Entry 5H1C (electron microscopy, 4.50 A resolution (low resolution: residue-level contacts below are approximate; hydrogen-bond / salt-bridge calls are withheld)); this record covers chains A and B of the 5 polymer chains in the assembly.

[Chain A (and B)]
Protein: DNA repair protein RAD51 homolog 1
Organism: Homo sapiens
Notes: chain B of this document is another copy of the same molecule, construct and numbering; everything in this record applies to it too
UniProt: Q06609 (RAD51_HUMAN); residue numbers follow UniProt; this construct covers 1-339
Amino-acid sequence (339 residues; each row starts with the number of its first residue):
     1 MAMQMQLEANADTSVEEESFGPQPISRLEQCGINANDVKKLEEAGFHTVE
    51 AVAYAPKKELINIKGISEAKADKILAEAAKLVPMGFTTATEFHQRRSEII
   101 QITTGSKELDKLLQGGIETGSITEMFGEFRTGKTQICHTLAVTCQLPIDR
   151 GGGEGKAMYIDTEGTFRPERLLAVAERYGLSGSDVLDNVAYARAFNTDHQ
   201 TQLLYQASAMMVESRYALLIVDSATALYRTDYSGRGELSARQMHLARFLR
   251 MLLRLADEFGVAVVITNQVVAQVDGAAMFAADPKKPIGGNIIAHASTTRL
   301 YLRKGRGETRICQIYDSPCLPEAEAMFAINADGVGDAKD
Unresolved in the structure: 1-21, 278-281, 337-339
Construct notes: engineered mutation Gln313 (Lys in Q06609)
Glycans and other covalent adducts: covalent link Ala217-Val261; covalent link Val270-Ile287
Metal / ion sites: Mg2+: Asp222 (together with AMP-PNP)
Ligand contacts: AMP-PNP: Arg130, Thr131, Gly132, Lys133, Thr134, Gln135, Glu163, Thr165, Arg170, Asp222, Gln268, Glu308, Arg310, Ile329, Asn330
Reported in the primary citation:
  - binding site for the 9-nt DNA strand: Arg235
  - self-association interface (contacts with another copy of this molecule); pairs are residue here / residue on that copy: Phe195-Tyr54 (pi stacking), Arg235-Asp274 (salt bridge)
  - mutagenesis - R235E: abolished catalytic activity on DNA strand exchange (citing earlier work)
  - mutagenesis - R235E: decreased binding to ssDNA (citing earlier work)
  - binding site for AMP-PNP: Lys133, Thr134

[Chain A / chain B interface]
Pairs across the interface - 59 pairs, chain A then chain B:
  Glu128(A) with Lys285(B); Asn290(B); His294(B)
  Phe129(A) with Ala293(B)
  Arg130(A) with Tyr315(B)
  Glu163(A) with His294(B)
  Phe166(A) with Phe92(B)
  Arg167(A) with Arg96(B); Glu118(B); Cys319(B)
  Pro168(A) with Phe92(B); His93(B)
  Arg170(A) with Pro318(B)
  Leu172(A) with His93(B)
  Leu186(A) with Ala89(B); Thr90(B)
  Asp187(A) with Thr90(B)
  Asn188(A) with Ala89(B)
  Val189(A) with Thr87(B); Thr88(B); Ala89(B)
  Ala190(A) with Thr87(B)
  Tyr191(A) with Phe86(B); Thr87(B); Phe92(B)
  Ala192(A) with Phe86(B)
  Arg193(A) with Met84(B); Asp257(B)
  Phe195(A) with Tyr54(B); Met84(B); Arg250(B); Asp257(B)
  Asn196(A) with Ala53(B); Tyr54(B); Ala55(B); Pro56(B)
  Asp198(A) with Lys57(B)
  His199(A) with Met84(B)
  Leu203(A) with Met84(B); Phe86(B)
  Gln206(A) with Gly85(B); Phe86(B)
  Ala207(A) with Phe86(B)
  Met210(A) with Phe86(B)
  Leu227(A) with Arg250(B)
  Arg229(A) with Ile291(B)
  Thr230(A) with Ala246(B); Arg250(B)
  Asp231(A) with Lys58(B); Arg250(B)
  Tyr232(A) with Lys58(B)
  Ser233(A) with Met243(B); Arg247(B)
  Gln268(A) with His294(B)
  Val269(A) with Asn290(B); His294(B)
  Ala271(A) with Asn290(B)
  Val273(A) with Arg235(B)
  Asp274(A) with Arg235(B)
Interface residues without a listed pair, chain A (40 interface residues in all): Gly127, Gly164, Thr165, Val270
Interface residues without a listed pair, chain B (33 interface residues in all): Arg299, Asp316

[In short]
Chain A and chain B form an interface of 40 and 33 residues respectively. Chain A binds AMP-PNP. The paper
reports a binding site for AMP-PNP at Lys133(A) and Thr134(A); R235E of chain A abolishes catalytic activity
on DNA strand exchange.
Chain A and chain B are both DNA repair protein RAD51 homolog 1 (Homo sapiens); the structure, Human RAD51
post-synaptic complexes, was determined by electron microscopy together with 5H1B from the same study.
